Entry 7OFQ (electron microscopy, 3.08 A resolution); this record covers chains B and P of the 45 polymer chains in the assembly.

[Chain B (and P)]
Protein: Archaellin
Source organism: Methanocaldococcus villosus
Notes: chain P of this document is another copy of the same molecule, construct and numbering; everything in this record applies to it too
Sequence (213 residues; row label = number of the first residue in the row):
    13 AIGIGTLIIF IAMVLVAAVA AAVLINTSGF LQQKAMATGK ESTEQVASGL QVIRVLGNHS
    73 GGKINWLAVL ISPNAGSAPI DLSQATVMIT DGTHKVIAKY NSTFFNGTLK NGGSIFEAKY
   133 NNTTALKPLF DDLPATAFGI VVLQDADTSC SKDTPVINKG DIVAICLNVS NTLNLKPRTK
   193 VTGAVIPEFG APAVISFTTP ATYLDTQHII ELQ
Ion coordination: Ca2+: Asp157, Asp159, Ser161, Asn170, Asp173
What the authors report for this chain:
  - conformationally variable residues (domain motion): Ser60 to Gly61

[Chain B / chain P interface]
Contacting residue pairs (8; chain B residue first):
  Ala13(B) - Met25(P)  hydrophobic
  Ala13(B) - Val28(P)  hydrophobic
  Gly15(B) - Ala32(P)
  Leu19(B) - Ala32(P)  hydrophobic
  Leu19(B) - Val35(P)  hydrophobic
  Phe22(B) - Leu36(P)  hydrophobic
  Phe22(B) - Thr39(P)
  Lys171(B) - Thr210(P)
Also at the interface, not in a pair above, chain B (7 interface residues in all): Ile16, Thr18

[In short]
The chain B/chain P interface involves 7 residues from each chain. Asp157(B), Asp159(B), Ser161(B), Asn170(B)
and Asp173(B) coordinate Ca2+. From the paper: conformational variability at Ser60(B).
Both chains are Archaellin (Methanocaldococcus villosus). Entry 7OFQ (The archaellum of Methanocaldococcus
villosus) was determined by electron microscopy.
